Entry 1ZDJ (X-ray diffraction, 2.90 A resolution); this record covers chains R and A of the 5 polymer chains in the assembly.

[Chain R]
Molecule: 8-nt RNA strand
Sequence (8 nucleotides; numbered 7 to 14; the number before each row is that of its first residue):
     7 GGAUCACC

[Chain A]
Name: Protein (MS2 protein capsid)
Organism: Enterobacterio phage MS2
UniProt: P03612 (COAT_BPMS2); residues 1-129 here = UniProt positions 1-129
Sequence (129 residues; each row starts with the number of its first residue):
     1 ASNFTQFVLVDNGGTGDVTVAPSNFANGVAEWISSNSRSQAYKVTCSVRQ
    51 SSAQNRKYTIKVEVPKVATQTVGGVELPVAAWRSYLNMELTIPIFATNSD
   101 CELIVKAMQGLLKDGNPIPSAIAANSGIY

[Interface between chain R and chain A]
Residue-residue contacts (11):
  U10(R) with Tyr85(A), sugar contact
  C11(R) with Glu63(A), hydrogen bond to the sugar; Tyr85(A), stacking on the base; Asn87(A), hydrogen bond to the base
  A12(R) with Val29(A), base contact; Lys43(A), salt bridge to the phosphate; Thr45(A), hydrogen bond to the base; Cys46(A), base contact; Ser47(A), hydrogen bond to the base; Thr59(A), hydrogen bond to the base; Lys61(A), hydrogen bond to the sugar
Also at the interface, not in a pair above, chain R (4 interface residues in all): C13
Also at the interface, not in a pair above, chain A (12 interface residues in all): Ile60, Arg83

[In short]
Chain R and chain A form an interface of 4 and 12 residues respectively; the contacts include 6 hydrogen
bonds, 1 salt bridge and 1 aromatic stacking contact. Polar pairs include C11(R)-Asn87(A), A12(R)-Thr45(A) and
A12(R)-Ser47(A).
Chain R is an 8-nt RNA strand and chain A is Protein (MS2 protein capsid) (Enterobacterio phage MS2); the
structure, Structure of bacteriophage coat protein-loop RNA complex, was determined by X-ray diffraction
together with 1ZDK from the same study.
